8TE5 - chain A; structure by X-ray diffraction, 1.50 A resolution.

[Chain A]
Protein: V-set and immunoglobulin domain-containing protein 4
Source organism: Homo sapiens
UniProtKB: Q9Y279 (VSIG4_HUMAN); residues 1-118 here correspond to UniProt positions 20-137 (UniProt number = residue number + 19)
Sequence (123 residues; each row starts with the number of its first residue; numbers below 1 keep their minus sign (Gly-4 is residue -4)):
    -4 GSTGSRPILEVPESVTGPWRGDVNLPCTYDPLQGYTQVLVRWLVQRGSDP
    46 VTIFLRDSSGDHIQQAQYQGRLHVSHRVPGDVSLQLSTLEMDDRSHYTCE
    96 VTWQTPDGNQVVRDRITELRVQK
Disordered / not traced: -4 to -1
Disulfide bonds: Cys22-Cys94
Differences from the reference sequence: expression tag (-4 to 0); engineered mutation Arg15 (Lys34 in Q9Y279), Arg36 (Lys55 in Q9Y279), Gln62 (Lys81 in Q9Y279), Arg72 (Lys91 in Q9Y279), Arg110 (Lys129 in Q9Y279)

[Summary]
Chain A is V-set and immunoglobulin domain-containing protein 4 (Homo sapiens); the structure, Crystal
structure of a multiple lysine-to-arginine substitution mutant of the human CRIg C3b-binding domain, was
determined by X-ray diffraction together with 8TE6 from the same study.
